Entry 3N8U (X-ray diffraction, 1.44 A resolution); this record covers chain A.

[Chain A]
Molecule: imelysin peptidase
Organism: Bacteroides ovatus
Reference sequence: A7M120 (A7M120_BACOV); residue numbers follow UniProt; this construct covers 25-384
Amino-acid sequence (361 residues; each row starts with the number of its first residue; note: 24 numbers in that range are skipped by the numbering (no residue carries them; nothing is unmodelled there); numbering starts at 0):
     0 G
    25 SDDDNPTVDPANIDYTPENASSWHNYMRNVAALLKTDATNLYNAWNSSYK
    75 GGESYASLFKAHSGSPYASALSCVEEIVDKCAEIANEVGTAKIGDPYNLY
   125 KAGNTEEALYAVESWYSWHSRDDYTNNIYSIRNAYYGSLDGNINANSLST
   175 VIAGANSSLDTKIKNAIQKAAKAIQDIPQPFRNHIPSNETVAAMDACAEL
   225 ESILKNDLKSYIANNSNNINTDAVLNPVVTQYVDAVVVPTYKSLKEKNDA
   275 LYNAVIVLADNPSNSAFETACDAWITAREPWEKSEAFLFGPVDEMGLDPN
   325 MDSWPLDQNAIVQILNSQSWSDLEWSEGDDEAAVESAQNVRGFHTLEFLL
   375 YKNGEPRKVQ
Not modelled in the structure: 0, 25-32
Sequence notes: expression tag (0)
Modified residues: Mse-51, Mse-218, Mse-319, Mse-325 (selenomethionine; parent Met)
From the paper describing this entry:
  - contacts within the chain: Lys-116/Glu-309 (salt bridge), Glu-137/His-368 (hydrogen bond), Ser-141/Glu-371 (hydrogen bond), His-143/Glu-306 (hydrogen bond), Asp-147/Arg-302 (salt bridge), Asn-150/Glu-306 (hydrogen bond)
  - binding site for Mg2+: Glu-111, Lys-116, Glu-137, Asp-326 (proposed by the authors, not directly observed)
  - conformationally variable residues (loop rearrangement): Pro-329 to Arg-365

[In short]
From the paper: a binding site for Mg2+ at Glu-111, Lys-116 and Glu-137 among others; conformational
variability at Pro-329.
Chain A is imelysin peptidase (Bacteroides ovatus); the structure, Crystal structure of an imelysin peptidase
(BACOVA_03801) from Bacteroides ovatus at 1.44 A resolution, was determined by X-ray diffraction, deposited
together with 3OYV.
